PDB entry 6N3W | X-ray diffraction, 1.75 A resolution | chains A and B

[Chain A (and B)]
Name: Histidine triad nucleotide-binding protein 1
Organism: Homo sapiens
Notes: chain B of this document is another copy of the same molecule, construct and numbering; everything in this record applies to it too
Reference sequence: P49773 (HINT1_HUMAN); numbering as in UniProt (aligned over 1-126)
Chain sequence (129 residues; each row starts with the number of its first residue; numbers below 1 keep their minus sign (Ser-2 is residue -2)):
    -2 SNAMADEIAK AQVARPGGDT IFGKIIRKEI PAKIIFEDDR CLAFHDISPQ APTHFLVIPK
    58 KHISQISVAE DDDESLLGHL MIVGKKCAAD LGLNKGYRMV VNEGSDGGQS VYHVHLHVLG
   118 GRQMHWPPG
Disordered / not traced: -2 to 11 (chain B: -2 to 14)
Differences from the reference sequence: expression tag (-2 to 0)
Residues lining bound ligands: KBJ (5'-O-[(2-phenylethyl)carbamoyl]guanosine): Ile18, Phe19, Ile22, Phe41, His42, Asp43, Ile44, Ser45, His51, Leu53, Asn99, Gly105, Gln106, Ser107, Val108, His112, His114
Swiss-Prot annotation at these positions:
  - motif: His110 to His114 (Histidine triad motif)
  - active site: His112 (Tele-AMP-histidine intermediate)
  - binding site (AMP): Asp43, Ile44, Asn99, Gly105 to Ser107, His112 to His114
  - modified residue: Ala2 (N-acetylalanine), Lys21 (N6-acetyllysine), Lys30 (N6-acetyllysine), Ser45 (Phosphoserine), Ser72 (Phosphoserine)
  - natural variant: Arg37 (R37P: In NMAN), His51 (H51R: In NMAN), Cys84 (C84R: In NMAN), Gly89 (G89V: In NMAN), Gly93 (G93D: In NMAN), His112 (H112N: In NMAN)
  - mutagenesis: Phe33 (F33S: Loss of SUMO-specific isopeptidase activity), Glu34 (E34K: Reduced SUMO-specific isopeptidase activity), Cys38 (C38R: No effect on SUMO-specific isopeptidase activity), Asp43 (D43N: Approximately 50-fold increased affinity for tryptamine adenosine phosphoramidate), Ile44 (I44F: Approximately 10-fold increased affinity for tryptamine adenosine phosphoramidate; I44W: Approximately 30-fold increased affinity for tryptamine adenosine phosphoramidate), His51 (H51A: No effect on affinity for 3-indolepropionic acyl-adenylate but a 13.8-fold increased affinity for tryptamine adenosine phosphoramidate monoester), Lys57 (K57N: Loss of SUMO-specific isopeptidase activity), Val97 (V97D: Loss of dimerization. Strongly reduced adenosine 5'-monophosphoramidase activity ...), Gly105 (G105A: Reduces adenosine 5'-monophosphoramidase activity), Ser107 (S107A: Reduces adenosine 5'-monophosphoramidase activity), His110 (H110A: No significant effect on affinity for 3-indolepropionic acyl-adenylate and tryptamine adenosine phosphoramidate monoester), His114 (H114A: Nearly abolishes adenosine 5'-monophosphoramidase activity ...), 1 further mutagenesis entry in UniProt

[Chain A / chain B interface]
Residue-residue contacts - 101 pairs, chain A then chain B:
  Arg37(A) - Glu71(B)  salt bridge
  Gln47(A) - Trp123(B)
  Gln47(A) - Pro124(B)
  His51(A) - Trp123(B)
  Ile63(A) - Met78(B)  hydrophobic
  Ile63(A) - Lys82(B)
  Ile63(A) - Tyr94(B)
  Ser64(A) - Lys82(B)  hydrogen bond (backbone-side chain)
  Ser64(A) - Tyr94(B)  hydrogen bond
  Ala66(A) - Ile79(B)  hydrophobic
  Ala66(A) - Lys82(B)  hydrogen bond (backbone-side chain)
  Glu67(A) - Ile79(B)
  Asp68(A) - Ile79(B)
  Asp68(A) - Lys83(B)  salt bridge
  Glu71(A) - Glu71(B)
  Glu71(A) - Ser72(B)
  Glu71(A) - Gly75(B)
  Glu71(A) - His76(B)  salt bridge
  Glu71(A) - Ile79(B)
  Ser72(A) - Glu71(B)
  Ser72(A) - Ser72(B)
  Leu74(A) - Ile79(B)  hydrophobic
  Gly75(A) - Glu71(B)
  Gly75(A) - Gly75(B)
  His76(A) - Glu71(B)  salt bridge
  Met78(A) - Leu74(B)
  Met78(A) - Met78(B)  hydrophobic
  Met78(A) - Val98(B)  hydrophobic
  Ile79(A) - Ala66(B)  hydrophobic
  Ile79(A) - Glu67(B)
  Ile79(A) - Glu71(B)
  Ile79(A) - Leu74(B)  hydrophobic
  Lys82(A) - Ile63(B)
  Lys82(A) - Ser64(B)  hydrogen bond (side chain-backbone)
  Lys82(A) - Ala66(B)  hydrogen bond (side chain-backbone)
  Lys83(A) - Asp68(B)  salt bridge
  Lys92(A) - Gly101(B)
  Lys92(A) - Ser102(B)  hydrogen bond (backbone-backbone)
  Lys92(A) - Asp103(B)  hydrogen bond (backbone-backbone)
  Gly93(A) - Glu100(B)
  Gly93(A) - Asp103(B)
  Tyr94(A) - Ile63(B)
  Tyr94(A) - Ser64(B)
  Tyr94(A) - Asn99(B)
  Tyr94(A) - Glu100(B)  hydrogen bond (backbone-backbone)
  Tyr94(A) - Gly104(B)
  Arg95(A) - Val97(B)
  Arg95(A) - Val98(B)
  Arg95(A) - Asn99(B)  hydrogen bond
  Arg95(A) - Gly104(B)  hydrogen bond (side chain-backbone)
  Arg95(A) - Pro125(B)  hydrogen bond (side chain-backbone)
  Arg95(A) - Gly126(B)
  Met96(A) - Met96(B)
  Met96(A) - Val97(B)
  Met96(A) - Val98(B)  hydrogen bond (backbone-backbone)
  Val97(A) - Arg95(B)
  Val97(A) - Met96(B)
  Val97(A) - Pro125(B)  hydrophobic
  Val98(A) - Arg95(B)
  Val98(A) - Met96(B)  hydrogen bond (backbone-backbone)
  Asn99(A) - Tyr94(B)
  Asn99(A) - Arg95(B)  hydrogen bond
  Asn99(A) - Trp123(B)
  Glu100(A) - Gly93(B)
  Glu100(A) - Tyr94(B)  hydrogen bond (backbone-backbone)
  Ser102(A) - Lys92(B)  hydrogen bond (backbone-backbone)
  Ser102(A) - Gln120(B)  hydrogen bond (backbone-side chain)
  Asp103(A) - Lys92(B)  salt bridge
  Asp103(A) - Gly93(B)
  Asp103(A) - Arg119(B)
  Asp103(A) - Gln120(B)  hydrogen bond (backbone-side chain)
  Asp103(A) - Met121(B)  hydrogen bond (backbone-backbone)
  Gly104(A) - Tyr94(B)
  Gly104(A) - Arg95(B)  hydrogen bond (backbone-side chain)
  His114(A) - Trp123(B)
  Leu116(A) - Pro125(B)  hydrophobic
  Arg119(A) - Asp103(B)
  Arg119(A) - Gly126(B)  hydrogen bond (side chain-backbone)
  Gln120(A) - Ser102(B)  hydrogen bond (side chain-backbone)
  Gln120(A) - Asp103(B)  hydrogen bond (side chain-backbone)
  Met121(A) - Asp103(B)  hydrogen bond (backbone-backbone)
  Met121(A) - Pro125(B)
  Met121(A) - Gly126(B)
  His122(A) - Gly126(B)  hydrogen bond (backbone-backbone)
  Trp123(A) - Gln47(B)
  Trp123(A) - Asn99(B)
  Trp123(A) - His114(B)
  Pro124(A) - Gln47(B)
  Pro124(A) - Gly126(B)
  Pro125(A) - Arg95(B)  hydrogen bond (backbone-side chain)
  Pro125(A) - Val97(B)  hydrophobic
  Pro125(A) - Met121(B)
  Pro125(A) - Pro125(B)
  Pro125(A) - Gly126(B)
  Gly126(A) - Arg95(B)
  Gly126(A) - Arg119(B)  hydrogen bond (backbone-side chain)
  Gly126(A) - Met121(B)
  Gly126(A) - His122(B)  hydrogen bond (backbone-backbone)
  Gly126(A) - Pro124(B)
  Gly126(A) - Pro125(B)
  Gly126(A) - Gly126(B)
Interface residues without a listed pair, chain A (42 interface residues in all): Gly101, Gly105, Gly118
Interface residues without a listed pair, chain B (42 interface residues in all): His51, Gly105, Leu113, Leu116, Gly118

[Summary]
The chain A/chain B interface involves 42 residues from each chain, with 28 hydrogen bonds and 6 salt bridges.
Polar pairs include Arg37(A)-Glu71(B), Asp68(A)-Lys83(B) and Glu71(A)-His76(B). Bound to chain A: compound
KBJ.
Chain A and chain B are both Histidine triad nucleotide-binding protein 1 (Homo sapiens); the structure, Human
Histidine Triad Nucleotide Binding Protein 1 (Hint1) with Bound 5'-O-[3-Phenyl-1-Ethyl]Carbamoyl Guanosine,
was determined by X-ray diffraction, deposited together with 6N3V, 6N3X and 6N3Y.
